PDB entry 6GSI | electron microscopy, 3.75 A resolution | chains D and L of the 12 polymer chains in the assembly

Chain D:
Protein: Capsid protein
From: Feline calicivirus strain F9
Reference sequence: P27406 (CAPSD_FCVF9); aligned to UniProt positions 1-669 over residues 1-669 (the alignment contains insertions or deletions, so no single offset holds)
Chain sequence (669 residues; numbered 1 to 669; the number before each row is that of its first residue):
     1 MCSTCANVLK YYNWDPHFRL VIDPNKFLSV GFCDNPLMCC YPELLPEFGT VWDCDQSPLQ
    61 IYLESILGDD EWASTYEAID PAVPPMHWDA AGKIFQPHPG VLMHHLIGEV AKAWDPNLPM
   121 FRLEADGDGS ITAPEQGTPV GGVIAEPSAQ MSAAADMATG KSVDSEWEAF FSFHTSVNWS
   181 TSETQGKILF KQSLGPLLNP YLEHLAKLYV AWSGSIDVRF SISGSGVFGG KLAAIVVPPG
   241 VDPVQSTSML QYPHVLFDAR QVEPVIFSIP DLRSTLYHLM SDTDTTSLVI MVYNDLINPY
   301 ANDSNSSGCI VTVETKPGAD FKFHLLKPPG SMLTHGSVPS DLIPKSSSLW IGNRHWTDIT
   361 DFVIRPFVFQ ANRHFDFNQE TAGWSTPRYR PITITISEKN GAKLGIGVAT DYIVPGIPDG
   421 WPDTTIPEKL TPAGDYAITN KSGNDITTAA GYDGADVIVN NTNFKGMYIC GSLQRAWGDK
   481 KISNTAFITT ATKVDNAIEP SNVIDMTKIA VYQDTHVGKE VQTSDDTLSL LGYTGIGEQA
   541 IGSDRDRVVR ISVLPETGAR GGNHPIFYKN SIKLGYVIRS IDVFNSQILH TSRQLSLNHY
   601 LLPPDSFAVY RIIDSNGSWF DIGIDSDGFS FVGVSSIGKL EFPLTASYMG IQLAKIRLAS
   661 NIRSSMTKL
Unresolved in the structure: 1-129, 664-669
Construct notes: conflict Asn-13 (Asp in P27406), Arg-19 (Lys in P27406), Asp-23 (Asn in P27406), 59 further conflict positions vs the reference (P27406) not listed; insertion (127, 493)
Swiss-Prot annotation at these positions:
  - site: Glu-124, Ala-125 (Cleavage), Lys-480 (Interaction with host receptor F11R/JAM-1)
Metal / ion sites: K+: Gln-474, Asp-479
From the paper describing this entry:
  - conformationally variable residues (loop rearrangement): Tyr-293 to Ser-307

Chain L:
Protein: VP2
From: Feline calicivirus strain F9
Reference sequence: P28711 (VP2_FCVF9); numbering as in UniProt (aligned over 1-106)
Chain sequence (106 residues; each row starts with the number of its first residue):
     1 MNSILGLIDT VTNTIGKAQQ IELDKAALGQ QRELALKRMK LDHQALNNQV EQFNKILEQR
    61 VQGPIQSVRL ARAAGFRVDP YSYTDQNFYD DQLNAIRLSY RNLFKN
Unresolved in the structure: 1-17
Construct notes: conflict Lys-37 (Gln in P28711), Met-39 (Ile in P28711), Lys-40 (Gly in P28711), His-43 (Arg in P28711), Asp-85 (Asn in P28711), Arg-101 (Lys in P28711), Asn-106 (Ile in P28711)

Interface between chain D and chain L:
Contacting residue pairs - 16 pairs, chain D then chain L:
  Ser-348(D) / Ile-96(L)
  Ser-348(D) / Ser-99(L)  hydrogen bond
  Ser-348(D) / Tyr-100(L)
  Asp-358(D) / Ile-96(L)
  Thr-360(D) / Gln-92(L)  hydrogen bond
  Ser-571(D) / Tyr-89(L)
  Lys-639(D) / Asn-87(L)  hydrogen bond
  Leu-640(D) / Gln-86(L)
  Glu-641(D) / Thr-84(L)
  Glu-641(D) / Asp-85(L)
  Glu-641(D) / Gln-86(L)  hydrogen bond
  Phe-642(D) / Gln-86(L)
  Phe-642(D) / Gln-92(L)
  Phe-642(D) / Ile-96(L)  hydrophobic
  Pro-643(D) / Gln-86(L)
  Pro-643(D) / Ala-95(L)  hydrophobic
Other interface residues (no listed pair), chain D (12 interface residues in all): Ser-346, Ile-359, Asn-616
Other interface residues (no listed pair), chain L (11 interface residues in all): Leu-103

In short:
12 residues of chain D face 11 of chain L across their interface, with 4 hydrogen bonds. Polar contacts
include Ser-348(D)/Ser-99(L), Thr-360(D)/Gln-92(L) and Lys-639(D)/Asn-87(L). The K+ site is built by
Gln-474(D) and Asp-479(D). From the paper: conformational variability at Tyr-293(D).
Here chain D is Capsid protein and chain L is VP2, both from Feline calicivirus strain F9. Entry 6GSI (Feline
Calicivirus Strain F9 bound to a soluble ectodomain fragment of feline junctional adhesion molecule A ...) was
determined by electron microscopy, deposited together with 6GSH.
